Entry 1ZBB (X-ray diffraction, 9.00 A resolution (very low resolution: no residue pairs are listed; an interface is given only as per-side residue counts)); this record covers chains I and d of the 18 polymer chains in the assembly.

== Chain I ==
Molecule: DNA strand 1 (arbitrary model sequence)
Sequence (347 nucleotides; each row starts with the number of its first residue):
     1 ACTTACATGCACAGGATGTAACCTGCAGATACTACCAAAAGTGTATTTGG
    51 AAACTGCTCCATCAAAAGGCATGTTCAGCTGGATTCCAGCTGAACATGCC
   101 TTTTGATGGAGCAGTTTCCAAATACACTTTTGGTAGTATCTGCAGGTGAT
   151 TCTCCAGGGCGGCCAGTACTTACATGCACAGGATGTAACCTGCAGATACT
   201 ACCAAAAGTGTATTTGGAAACTGCTCCATCAAAAGGCATGTTCAGCTGGA
   251 TTCCAGCTGAACATGCCTTTTGATGGAGCAGTTTCCAAATACACTTTTGG
   301 TAGTATCTGCAGGTGATTCTCCAGACTTACATGCGCATGTAAGTGCA

== Chain d ==
Protein: Histone H2B.1
Organism: Xenopus laevis
UniProt: P02281 (H2B1_XENLA); residues -2 to 122 here correspond to UniProt positions 1-125 (UniProt number = residue number + 3)
Amino-acid sequence (125 residues; numbered -2 to 122; the number before each row is that of its first residue; numbers below 1 keep their minus sign (Pro-2 is residue -2)):
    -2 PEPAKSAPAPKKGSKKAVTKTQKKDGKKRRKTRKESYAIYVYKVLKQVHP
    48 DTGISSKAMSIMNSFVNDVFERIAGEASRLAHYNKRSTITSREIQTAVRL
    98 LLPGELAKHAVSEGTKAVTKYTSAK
Not modelled in the structure: -2 to 7, 14-21
Differences from the reference sequence: conflict Thr29 (Ser32 in P02281)
Swiss-Prot annotation at these positions:
  - modified residue: Lys13 (N6-acetyllysine)

== Chain I / chain d interface ==
At this resolution (9 A) residue pairs are not listed: 9 residues of chain I and 15 of chain d lie at the interface.

== Summary ==
The interface between chain I and chain d involves 9 residues on one side and 15 on the other.
Chain I is DNA strand 1 (arbitrary model sequence) and chain d is Histone H2B.1 (Xenopus laevis); the
structure, Structure of the 4_601_167 Tetranucleosome, was determined by X-ray diffraction.
